PDB entry 7YES | electron microscopy, 3.40 A resolution | chains A and C of the 5 polymer chains in the assembly

Chain A:
Protein: RNA-directed RNA polymerase L
From: Ebola virus
UniProt: A0A1C4HDB0 (A0A1C4HDB0_9MONO); residue numbers follow UniProt; this construct covers 1-2212
Chain sequence (2212 residues; numbered 1 to 2212; the number before each row is that of its first residue):
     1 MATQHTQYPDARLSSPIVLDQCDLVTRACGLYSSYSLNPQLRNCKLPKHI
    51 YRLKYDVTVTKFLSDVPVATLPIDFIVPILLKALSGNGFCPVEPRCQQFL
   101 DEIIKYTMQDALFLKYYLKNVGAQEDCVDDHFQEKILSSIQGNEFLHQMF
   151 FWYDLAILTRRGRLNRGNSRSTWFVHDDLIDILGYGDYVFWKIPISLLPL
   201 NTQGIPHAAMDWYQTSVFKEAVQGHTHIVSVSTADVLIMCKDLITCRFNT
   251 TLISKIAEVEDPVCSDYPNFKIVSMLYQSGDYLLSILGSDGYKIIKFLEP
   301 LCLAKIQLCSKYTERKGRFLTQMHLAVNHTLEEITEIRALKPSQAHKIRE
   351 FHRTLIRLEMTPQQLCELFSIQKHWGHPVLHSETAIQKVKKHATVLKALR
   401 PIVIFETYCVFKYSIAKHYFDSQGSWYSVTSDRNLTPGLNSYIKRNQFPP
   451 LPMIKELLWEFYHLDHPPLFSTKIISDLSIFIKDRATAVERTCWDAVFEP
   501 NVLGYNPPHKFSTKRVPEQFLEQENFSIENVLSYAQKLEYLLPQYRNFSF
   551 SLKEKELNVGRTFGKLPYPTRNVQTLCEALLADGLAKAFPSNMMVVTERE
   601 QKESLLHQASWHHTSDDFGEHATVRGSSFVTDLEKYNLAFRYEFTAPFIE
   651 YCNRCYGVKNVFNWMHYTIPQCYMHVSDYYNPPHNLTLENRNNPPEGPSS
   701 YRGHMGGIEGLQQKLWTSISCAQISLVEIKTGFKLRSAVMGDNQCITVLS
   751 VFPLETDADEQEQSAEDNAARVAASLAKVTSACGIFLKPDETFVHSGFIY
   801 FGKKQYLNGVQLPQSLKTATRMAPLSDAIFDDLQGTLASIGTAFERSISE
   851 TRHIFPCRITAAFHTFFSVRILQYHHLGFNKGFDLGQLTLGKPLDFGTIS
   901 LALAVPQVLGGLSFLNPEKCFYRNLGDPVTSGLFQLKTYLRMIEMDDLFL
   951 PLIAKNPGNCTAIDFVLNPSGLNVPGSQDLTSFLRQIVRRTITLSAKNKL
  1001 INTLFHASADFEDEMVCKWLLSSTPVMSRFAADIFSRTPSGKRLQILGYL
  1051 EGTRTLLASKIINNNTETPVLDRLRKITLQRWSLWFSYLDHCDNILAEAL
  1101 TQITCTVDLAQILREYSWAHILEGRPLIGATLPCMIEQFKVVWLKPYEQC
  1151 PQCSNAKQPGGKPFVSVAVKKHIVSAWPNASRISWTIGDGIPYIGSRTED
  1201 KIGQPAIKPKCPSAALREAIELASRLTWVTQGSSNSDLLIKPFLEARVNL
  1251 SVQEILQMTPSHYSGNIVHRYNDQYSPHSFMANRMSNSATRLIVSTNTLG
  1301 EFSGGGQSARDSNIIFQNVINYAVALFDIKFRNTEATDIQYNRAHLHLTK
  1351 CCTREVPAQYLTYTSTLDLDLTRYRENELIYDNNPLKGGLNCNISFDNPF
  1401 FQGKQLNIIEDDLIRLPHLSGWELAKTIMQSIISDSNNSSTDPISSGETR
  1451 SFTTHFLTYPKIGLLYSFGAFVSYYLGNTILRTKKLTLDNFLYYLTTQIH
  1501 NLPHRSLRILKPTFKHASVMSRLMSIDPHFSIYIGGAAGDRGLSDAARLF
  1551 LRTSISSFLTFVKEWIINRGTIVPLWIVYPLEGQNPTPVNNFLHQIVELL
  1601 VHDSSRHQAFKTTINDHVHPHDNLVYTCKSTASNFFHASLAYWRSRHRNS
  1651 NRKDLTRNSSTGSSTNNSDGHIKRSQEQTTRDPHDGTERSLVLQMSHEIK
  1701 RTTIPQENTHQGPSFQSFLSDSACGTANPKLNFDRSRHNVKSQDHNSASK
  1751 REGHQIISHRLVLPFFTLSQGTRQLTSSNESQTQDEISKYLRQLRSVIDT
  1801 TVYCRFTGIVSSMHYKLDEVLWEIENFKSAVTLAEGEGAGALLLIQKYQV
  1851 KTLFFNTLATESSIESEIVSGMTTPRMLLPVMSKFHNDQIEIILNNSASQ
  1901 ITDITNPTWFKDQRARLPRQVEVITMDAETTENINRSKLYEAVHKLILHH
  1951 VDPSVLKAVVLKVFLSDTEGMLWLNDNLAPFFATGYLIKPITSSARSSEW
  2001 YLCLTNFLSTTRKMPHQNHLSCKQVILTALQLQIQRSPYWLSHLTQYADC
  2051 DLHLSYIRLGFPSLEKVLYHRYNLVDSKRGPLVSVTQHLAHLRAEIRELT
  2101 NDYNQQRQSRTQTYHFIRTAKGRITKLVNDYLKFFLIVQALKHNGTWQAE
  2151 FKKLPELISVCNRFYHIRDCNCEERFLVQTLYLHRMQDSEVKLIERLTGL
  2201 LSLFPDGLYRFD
Disordered / not traced: 1-7, 1304-1310, 1384-2212
Sequence notes: engineered mutation Asp-759 (Gly in A0A1C4HDB0)
Metal / ion sites: Zn2+: Cys-1150, Cys-1153, His-1345, His-1347
Reported in the primary citation:
  - conformationally variable residues (order/disorder transition): Ser-610 to Thr-623, Ser-1196 to Leu-1216
  - catalytic residues: His-1269, Arg-1270 (citing earlier work)
  - mutagenesis - D742A: abolished catalytic activity

Chain C:
Protein: VP35 of EBOV L-VP35 complex
From: Ebola virus
UniProt: A0A1C4HDK9 (A0A1C4HDK9_9MONO); numbering as in UniProt (aligned over 1-340)
Chain sequence (340 residues; numbered 1 to 340; the number before each row is that of its first residue):
     1 MTTRTKGRGHTVATTQNDRMPGPELSGWISEQLMTGRIPVNDIFCDIENN
    51 PGLCYASQMQQTKPNPKMRNSQTQTDPICNHSFEEVVQTLASLATVVQQQ
   101 TIASESLEQRITSLENGLKPVYDMAKTISSLNRVCAEMVAKYDLLVMTTG
   151 RATATAAATEAYWAEHGQPPPGPSLYEESAIRGKIESRDETVPQSVREAF
   201 NNLDSTTSLTEENFGKPDISAKDLRNIMYDHLPGFGTAFHQLVQVICKLG
   251 KDSNSLDIIHAEFQASLAEGDSPQCALIQITKRVPIFQDAAPPVIHIRSR
   301 GDIPRACQKSLRPVPPSPKIDRGWVCVFQLQDGKTLGLKI
Disordered / not traced: 1-80, 180-340

Interface between chain A and chain C:
Residue-residue contacts (34):
  Leu-396(A) / Thr-148(C)
  Leu-396(A) / Thr-149(C)
  Lys-397(A) / Thr-148(C)
  Lys-397(A) / Thr-149(C)  hydrogen bond (backbone-backbone)
  Ala-398(A) / Met-147(C)
  Leu-399(A) / Val-146(C)
  Leu-399(A) / Met-147(C)  hydrogen bond (backbone-backbone)
  Leu-399(A) / Thr-149(C)
  Pro-401(A) / Tyr-142(C)
  Pro-401(A) / Leu-145(C)
  Ile-402(A) / Asp-143(C)
  Gln-536(A) / Glu-165(C)
  Lys-537(A) / Glu-165(C)
  Lys-537(A) / His-166(C)
  Leu-538(A) / Ala-158(C)
  Leu-538(A) / Ala-161(C)  hydrophobic
  Leu-538(A) / Tyr-162(C)
  Leu-541(A) / Ala-158(C)  hydrophobic
  Pro-543(A) / Gly-172(C)
  Arg-546(A) / Pro-173(C)
  Tyr-642(A) / Thr-153(C)
  Tyr-642(A) / Ala-157(C)  hydrophobic
  Glu-643(A) / Thr-149(C)
  Glu-643(A) / Gly-150(C)
  Glu-643(A) / Thr-153(C)  hydrogen bond
  His-666(A) / Ala-154(C)
  Tyr-667(A) / Ala-157(C)  hydrophobic
  Pro-670(A) / Ala-154(C)  hydrophobic
  Gln-671(A) / Thr-155(C)
  Gln-671(A) / Leu-175(C)
  Gln-671(A) / Tyr-176(C)
  Gly-703(A) / Tyr-176(C)
  Met-705(A) / Arg-151(C)
  Met-705(A) / Tyr-176(C)  hydrophobic
Interface residues without a listed pair, chain A (25 interface residues in all): Arg-400, Ile-404, Leu-542, Asn-660, Arg-702
Interface residues without a listed pair, chain C (23 interface residues in all): Pro-171

Overview:
25 residues of chain A and 23 residues of chain C are in contact; the contacts include 3 hydrogen bonds. Among
the polar pairs are Glu-643(A)/Thr-153(C), Lys-397(A)/Thr-149(C) and Leu-399(A)/Met-147(C). The Zn2+ site is
built by Cys-1150(A), Cys-1153(A), His-1345(A) and His-1347(A). The paper reports catalytic residues
His-1269(A) and Arg-1270(A); D742A of chain A abolishes catalytic activity.
Chain A is RNA-directed RNA polymerase L and chain C is VP35 of EBOV L-VP35 complex, both from Ebola virus;
the structure, The structure of EBOV L-VP35-RNA complex (state2), was determined by electron microscopy (same
publication as 7YER and 7YET).
